Entry 8JXW (electron microscopy, 3.01 A resolution); this record covers chains C and E of the 5 polymer chains in the assembly.

[Chain C]
Name: Guanine nucleotide-binding protein G(I)/G(S)/G(T) subunit beta-1
Source organism: Homo sapiens
UniProt: P62873 (GBB1_HUMAN); numbering as in UniProt (aligned over 2-340)
Amino-acid sequence (345 residues; row label = number of the first residue in the row; numbers below 1 keep their minus sign (Met-4 is residue -4)):
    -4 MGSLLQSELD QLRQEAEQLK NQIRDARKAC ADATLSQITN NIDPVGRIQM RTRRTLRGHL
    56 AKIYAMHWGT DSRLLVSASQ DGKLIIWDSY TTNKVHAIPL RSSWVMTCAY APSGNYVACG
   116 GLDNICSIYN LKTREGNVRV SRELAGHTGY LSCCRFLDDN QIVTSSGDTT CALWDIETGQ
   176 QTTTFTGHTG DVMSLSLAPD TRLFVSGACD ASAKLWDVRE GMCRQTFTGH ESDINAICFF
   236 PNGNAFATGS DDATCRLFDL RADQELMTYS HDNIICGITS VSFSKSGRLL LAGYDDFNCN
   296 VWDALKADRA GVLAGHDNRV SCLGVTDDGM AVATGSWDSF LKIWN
Not modelled in the structure: -4 to 4
Construct notes: initiating methionine (-4); expression tag (-3 to 1)
UniProt features mapped onto this chain:
  - modified residue: Ser2 (N-acetylserine), His266 (Phosphohistidine)
  - natural variant: Leu30 (L30F: In MRD42; uncertain significance), Arg52 (R52G: In MRD42), Gly64 (G64V: In MRD42), Asp76 (D76E: In MRD42; D76G: In MRD42), Gly77 (G77S: In MRD42), Lys78 (K78R: In MRD42), Ile80 (I80N: In MRD42; I80T: In MRD42), His91 (H91R: In MRD42; uncertain significance), Ala92 (A92T: In MRD42), Pro94 (P94S: In MRD42), Leu95 (L95P: In MRD42), Arg96 (R96L: In MRD42), 5 further natural variant entries in UniProt

[Chain E]
Name: scFv16
Source organism: Homo sapiens
Notes: antibody fragment or engineered binder
Amino-acid sequence (247 residues; numbered 2 to 248; the number before each row is that of its first residue):
     2 VQLVESGGGL VQPGGSRKLS CSASGFAFSS FGMHWVRQAP EKGLEWVAYI SSGSGTIYYA
    62 DTVKGRFTIS RDDPKNTLFL QMTSLRSEDT AMYYCVRSIY YYGSSPFDFW GQGTTLTVSA
   122 GGGGSGGGGS GGGGSADIVM TQATSSVPVT PGESVSISCR SSKSLLHSNG NTYLYWFLQR
   182 PGQSPQLLIY RMSNLASGVP DRFSGSGSGT AFTLTISRLE AEDVGVYYCM QHLEYPLTFG
   242 AGTKLEL
Not modelled in the structure: 120-137, 248
Disulfide bonds: Cys160-Cys230

[How chain C and chain E interact]
Pairs across the interface (7):
  Arg68(C) - Tyr103(E)
  Asp83(C) - Tyr103(E)
  Val90(C) - Tyr102(E)  hydrophobic
  Arg129(C) - Val2(E)
  Glu130(C) - Gly26(E)
  Glu130(C) - Phe27(E)
  Glu130(C) - Ala28(E)  hydrogen bond (backbone-backbone)
Interface residues without a listed pair, chain C (9 interface residues in all): Asp66, Leu69, His91, Gly131
Interface residues without a listed pair, chain E (8 interface residues in all): Phe32, Arg98

[Summary]
Chain C and chain E form an interface of 9 and 8 residues respectively, with 1 hydrogen bond. Its one hydrogen
bond, Glu130(C)-Ala28(E), is backbone to backbone.
Chain C is Guanine nucleotide-binding protein G(I)/G(S)/G(T) subunit beta-1 and chain E is scFv16, both from
Homo sapiens; the structure, VUF6884-bound H4R/Gi complex, was determined by electron microscopy, deposited
together with 8JXT, 8JXV and 8JXX.
